Entry 9GSE (electron microscopy, 3.64 A resolution); this record covers chains A and B.

[Chain A]
Name: Plasma membrane calcium-transporting ATPase 2
Source organism: Mus musculus
Notes: EC 7.2.2.10
UniProt: Q9R0K7 (AT2B2_MOUSE); residues 1-1198 here = UniProt positions 1-1198
Sequence (1214 residues; each row starts with the number of its first residue):
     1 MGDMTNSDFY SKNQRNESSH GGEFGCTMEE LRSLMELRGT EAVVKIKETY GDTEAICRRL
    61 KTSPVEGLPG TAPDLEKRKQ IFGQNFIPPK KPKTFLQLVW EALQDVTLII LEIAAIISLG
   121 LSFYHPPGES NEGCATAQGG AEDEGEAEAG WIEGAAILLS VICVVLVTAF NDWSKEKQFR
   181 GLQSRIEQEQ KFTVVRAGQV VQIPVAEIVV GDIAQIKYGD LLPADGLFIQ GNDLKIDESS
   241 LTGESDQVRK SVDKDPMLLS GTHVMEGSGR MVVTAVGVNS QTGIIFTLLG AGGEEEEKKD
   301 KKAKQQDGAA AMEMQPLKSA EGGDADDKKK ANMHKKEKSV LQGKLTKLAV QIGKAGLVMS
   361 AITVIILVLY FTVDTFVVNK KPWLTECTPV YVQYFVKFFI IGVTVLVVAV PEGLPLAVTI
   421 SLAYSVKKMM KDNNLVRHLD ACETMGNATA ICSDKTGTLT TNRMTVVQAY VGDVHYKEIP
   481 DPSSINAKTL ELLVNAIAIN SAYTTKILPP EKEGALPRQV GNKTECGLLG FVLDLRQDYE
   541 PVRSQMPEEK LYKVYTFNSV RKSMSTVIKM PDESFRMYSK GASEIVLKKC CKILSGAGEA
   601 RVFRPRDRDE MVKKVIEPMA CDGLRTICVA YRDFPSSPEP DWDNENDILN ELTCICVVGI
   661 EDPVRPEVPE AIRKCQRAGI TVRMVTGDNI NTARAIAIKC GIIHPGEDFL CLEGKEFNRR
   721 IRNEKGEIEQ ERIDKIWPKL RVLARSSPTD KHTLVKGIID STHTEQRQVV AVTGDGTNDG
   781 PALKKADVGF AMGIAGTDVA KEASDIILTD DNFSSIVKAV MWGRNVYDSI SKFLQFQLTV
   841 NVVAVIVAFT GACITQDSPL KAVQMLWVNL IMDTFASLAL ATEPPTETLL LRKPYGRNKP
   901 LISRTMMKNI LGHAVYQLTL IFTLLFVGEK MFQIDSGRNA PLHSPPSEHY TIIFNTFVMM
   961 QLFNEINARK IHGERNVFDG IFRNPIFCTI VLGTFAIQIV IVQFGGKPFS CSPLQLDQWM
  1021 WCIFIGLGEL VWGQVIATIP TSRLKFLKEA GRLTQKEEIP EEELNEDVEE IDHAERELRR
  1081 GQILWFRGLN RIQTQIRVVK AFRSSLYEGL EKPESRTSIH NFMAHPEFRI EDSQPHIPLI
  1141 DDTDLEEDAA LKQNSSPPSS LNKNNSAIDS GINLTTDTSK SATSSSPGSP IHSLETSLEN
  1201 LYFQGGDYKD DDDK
Not modelled in the structure: 1-28, 125-148, 290-338, 1044-1214
Differences from the reference sequence: expression tag (1199-1214)
Small-molecule neighbours: KXP ((2S)-1-{[(R)-hydroxy{[(1R,2R,3S,4R,5R,6S)-2,3,6-trihydroxy-4,5-bis(phosphonooxy)cyclohexyl]oxy}phosphoryl]oxy}-3-(octadecanoyloxy)propan-2-yl icosa-5,8,11,14-tetraenoate): Leu348, Gln351, Ile352, Met359, Leu838, Asn841, Val842, Val845, Ile846, Ile902, Met907, Ile910, Leu911
Reported in the primary citation:
  - binding site for KXP: Asn841
  - disease-associated variants - E412K, S877F: decreased catalytic activity
  - mutagenesis - Q837A, N841D, D873K: decreased catalytic activity

[Chain B]
Name: Neuroplastin
Source organism: Mus musculus
UniProt: P97300 (NPTN_MOUSE); numbering as in UniProt (aligned over 1-397)
Sequence (413 residues; numbered 1 to 413; the number before each row is that of its first residue):
     1 MSGSSLPGAL ALSLLLVSGS LLPGPGAAQN AGFVKSPMSE TKLTGDAFEL YCDVVGSPTP
    61 EIQWWYAEVN RAESFRQLWD GARKRRVTVN TAYGSNGVSV LRITRLTLED SGTYECRASN
   121 DPKRNDLRQN PSITWIRAQA TISVLQKPRI VTSEEVIIRE SLLPVTLQCN LTSSSHTLMY
   181 SYWTRNGVEL TATRKNASNM EYRINKPRAE DSGEYHCVYH FVSAPKANAT IEVKAAPDIT
   241 GHKRSENKNE GQDAMMYCKS VGYPHPEWIW RKKENGVFEE ISNSSGRFFI TNKENYTELS
   301 IVNLQITEDP GEYECNATNS IGSASVSTVL RVRSHLAPLW PFLGILAEII ILVVIIVVYE
   361 KRKRPDEVPD DDEPAGPMKT NSTNNHKDKN LRQRNTNENL YFQGGHHHHH HHH
Not modelled in the structure: 1-146, 361-413
Differences from the reference sequence: expression tag (398-413)
Curated features (UniProtKB/Swiss-Prot):
  - region: Arg149 to Ser161 (Narpin)
  - glycosylation (N-linked (GlcNAc...) asparagine): Asn170, Asn196, Asn228, Asn283, Asn295, Asn316
Cystine bridges: Cys169-Cys217, Cys258-Cys315
Glycans and other covalent adducts: N-acetylglucosamine (NAG) linked to Asn170, Asn196, Asn228, Asn283, Asn295, Asn316

[How chain A and chain B interact]
Contacting residue pairs (21; chain A residue first):
  Gln933(A) - Arg331(B)  hydrogen bond (backbone-side chain)
  Asp935(A) - Ser245(B)  hydrogen bond
  Asp935(A) - Arg331(B)  salt bridge
  Arg975(A) - Tyr359(B)
  Asn976(A) - Tyr359(B)
  Asn976(A) - Glu360(B)  hydrogen bond
  Phe978(A) - Ile356(B)  hydrophobic
  Met1020(A) - Pro341(B)  hydrophobic
  Met1020(A) - Phe342(B)
  Met1020(A) - Ile345(B)  hydrophobic
  Trp1021(A) - Pro341(B)
  Ile1023(A) - Ile345(B)  hydrophobic
  Phe1024(A) - Gly344(B)
  Phe1024(A) - Ile345(B)
  Phe1024(A) - Glu348(B)
  Leu1027(A) - Ile345(B)  hydrophobic
  Leu1027(A) - Glu348(B)
  Leu1027(A) - Ile349(B)  hydrophobic
  Gly1028(A) - Glu348(B)  hydrogen bond (backbone-side chain)
  Val1031(A) - Glu348(B)
  Gln1034(A) - Ile355(B)
Also at the interface, not in a pair above, chain A (18 interface residues in all): Ser936, Gln1015, Leu1016, Gln1018, Leu1030
Also at the interface, not in a pair above, chain B (17 interface residues in all): Arg244, Asn247, Arg333, Pro338, Leu352

[Overview]
The interface between chain A and chain B involves 18 residues on one side and 17 on the other, with 4
hydrogen bonds and 1 salt bridge. Among the polar pairs are Asp935(A)-Arg331(B), Gln933(A)-Arg331(B) and
Asp935(A)-Ser245(B). The paper reports a binding site for KXP at Asn841(A); E412K, S877F and Q837A of chain A,
among others, reduce catalytic activity; 5 substitutions were tested in all.
Here chain A is Plasma membrane calcium-transporting ATPase 2 and chain B is Neuroplastin, both from Mus
musculus. Entry 9GSE (Cryo-EM structure of mouse PMCA-NPTN complex captured in E1 state without calcium) was
determined by electron microscopy (same publication as 9GSD, 9GSF, 9GSG, 9GSH and 9GTB).
